Entry 6YO0 (electron microscopy, 2.90 A resolution); this record covers chains g1 and F1 of the 12 polymer chains in the assembly.

Chain g1:
Molecule: ATP synthase subunit gamma
From: Tetrahymena thermophila
UniProt: Q22Z05 (Q22Z05_TETTS); numbering as in UniProt (aligned over 1-299)
Sequence (299 residues; numbered 1 to 299; the number before each row is that of its first residue):
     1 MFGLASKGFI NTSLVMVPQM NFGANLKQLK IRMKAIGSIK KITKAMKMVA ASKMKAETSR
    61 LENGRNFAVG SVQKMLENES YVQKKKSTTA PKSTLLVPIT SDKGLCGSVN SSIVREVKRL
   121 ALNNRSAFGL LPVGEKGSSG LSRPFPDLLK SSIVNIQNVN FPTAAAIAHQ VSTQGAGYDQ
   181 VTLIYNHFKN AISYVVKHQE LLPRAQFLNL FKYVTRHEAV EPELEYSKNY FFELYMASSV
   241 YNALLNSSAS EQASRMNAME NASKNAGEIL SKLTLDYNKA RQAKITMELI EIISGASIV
Disordered / not traced: 1-23, 62-246, 299

Chain F1:
Molecule: ATP synthase subunit beta
From: Tetrahymena thermophila
UniProt: I7LZV1 (I7LZV1_TETTS); residues 1-497 here = UniProt positions 1-497
Sequence (497 residues; row label = number of the first residue in the row):
     1 MLSKALQRGI ARAFSTTAKK EAPKTVKANG QVSQVIGAVV DVQFEGELPQ ILNALEVQGT
    61 QHRLVLEVAQ HLGDSRVRTI AMDSTEGLVR GQPVVDTGLP ISVPVGPGTL GRIMNVIGEP
   121 IDQRGPIKAA KLYPIHRDAP SFTDQATSAE ILVTGIKVVD LLAPYARGGK IGLFGGAGVG
   181 KTVLIQELIN NVAKHHGGYS VFAGVGERTR EGNDLYHEMM DSKVISVKEG ESRCALIFGQ
   241 MNEPPGARAR VGLTGLTVAE YFRDEEGKDV LLFVDNIFRF TQACSEVSAL LGRIPSAVGY
   301 QPTLATDLGA LQERITTTQK GSITSVQAIY VPADDLTDPA PATTFAHLDA TTVLNRGLTE
   361 LGIYPAVDPL DSTSRMLDPI TIGEEHYTVA RGVQKLLQDY KSLQDIIAIL GVDDLSEEDK
   421 LVVARARKVQ KFLSQPFFMS EVFSGIPGRF VNLKQNIASF KALLEGAGDE YPESCFYMKG
   481 DLEESLAAGR ADALKSK
Disordered / not traced: 1-27, 497

Chain g1 / chain F1 interface:
Pairs across the interface (17):
  Lys47(g1) - Ile409(F1)
  Met48(g1) - Ile409(F1)  hydrophobic
  Ala51(g1) - Ile409(F1)  hydrophobic
  Lys55(g1) - Leu410(F1)
  Met256(g1) - Ile409(F1)  hydrophobic
  Asn278(g1) - Asp335(F1)
  Arg281(g1) - Asp335(F1)  salt bridge
  Gln282(g1) - Val298(F1)
  Gln282(g1) - Asp335(F1)  hydrogen bond
  Gln282(g1) - Thr337(F1)  hydrogen bond
  Gln282(g1) - Asp338(F1)
  Ile285(g1) - Val298(F1)
  Thr286(g1) - Ala297(F1)  hydrogen bond (side chain-backbone)
  Thr286(g1) - Val298(F1)
  Leu289(g1) - Pro295(F1)  hydrophobic
  Leu289(g1) - Gly299(F1)
  Ile293(g1) - Pro295(F1)
Also at the interface, not in a pair above, chain g1 (13 interface residues in all): Met54
Also at the interface, not in a pair above, chain F1 (13 interface residues in all): Ile294, Ser296, Ala333, Asp334

Summary:
Chain g1 and chain F1 each contribute 13 residues to their interface, with 3 hydrogen bonds and 1 salt bridge.
Polar contacts include Arg281(g1)-Asp335(F1), Gln282(g1)-Asp335(F1) and Gln282(g1)-Thr337(F1).
Here chain g1 is ATP synthase subunit gamma and chain F1 is ATP synthase subunit beta, both from Tetrahymena
thermophila. Entry 6YO0 (Cryo-EM structure of Tetrahymena thermophila mitochondrial ATP synthase -
F1/peripheral stalk) was determined by electron microscopy, deposited together with 6YNV, 6YNW, 6YNX, 6YNY and
6YNZ.
